Entry 6JYL (electron microscopy, 3.37 A resolution); this record covers chains H and I of the 11 polymer chains in the assembly.

Chain H:
Protein: Histone H2B 1.1
From: Xenopus laevis
UniProt: P02281 (H2B11_XENLA); residues 1-122 here correspond to UniProt positions 5-126 (UniProt number = residue number + 4)
Chain sequence (122 residues; numbered 1 to 122; the number before each row is that of its first residue):
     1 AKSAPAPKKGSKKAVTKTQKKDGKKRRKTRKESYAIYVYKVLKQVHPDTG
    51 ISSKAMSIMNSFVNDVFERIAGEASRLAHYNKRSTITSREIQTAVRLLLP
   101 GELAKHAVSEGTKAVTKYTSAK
Disordered / not traced: 1-28, 122
Differences from the reference sequence: conflict Thr29 (Ser33 in P02281)
Curated features (UniProtKB/Swiss-Prot):
  - modified residue: Lys2 (N6-acetyllysine), Lys9 (N6-acetyllysine), Ser11 (Phosphoserine), Lys12 (N6-acetyllysine), Lys17 (N6-acetyllysine)
  - glycosylation: Ser109 (O-linked (GlcNAc) serine)
  - cross-link: Lys117 (Glycyl lysine isopeptide (Lys-Gly) (interchain with G-Cter in ubiquitin))

Chain I:
Molecule: 167-nt DNA strand
From: Escherichia coli K-12
Sequence (167 nucleotides; numbered 1 to 167; the number before each row is that of its first residue):
     1 CTCGAGAATCCCGGTGCCGAGGCCGCTCAATTGGTCGTAGACAGCTCTAG
    51 CACCGCTTAAACGCACGTACGCGCTGTCCCCCGCGTTTTAACCGCCAAGG
   101 GGATTACTCCCTAGTCTCCAGGCACGTGTCAGATATATACATCCGATAGC
   151 TTGTCGAGAAGTACTAG
Disordered / not traced: 1, 148-167

Interface between chain H and chain I:
Contacting residue pairs - 15 pairs, chain H then chain I:
  Thr29(H) - DT104(I)  hydrogen bond to the phosphate
  Arg30(H) - DC28(I)  sugar contact
  Tyr39(H) - DG21(I)  hydrogen bond to the phosphate
  Tyr39(H) - DG22(I)  hydrogen bond to the phosphate
  Gly50(H) - DG21(I)  phosphate contact
  Ile51(H) - DA20(I)  sugar contact
  Ile51(H) - DG21(I)  hydrogen bond to the phosphate
  Ser52(H) - DA20(I)  sugar contact
  Ser53(H) - DA20(I)  phosphate contact
  Arg83(H) - DG40(I)  phosphate contact
  Arg83(H) - DA41(I)  salt bridge to the phosphate
  Ser84(H) - DA39(I)  hydrogen bond to the phosphate
  Ser84(H) - DG40(I)  hydrogen bond to the phosphate
  Thr85(H) - DA39(I)  phosphate contact
  Thr85(H) - DG40(I)  hydrogen bond to the phosphate
Interface residues without a listed pair, chain H (11 interface residues in all): Lys82
Interface residues without a listed pair, chain I (9 interface residues in all): DT27

In short:
Chain H and chain I form an interface of 11 and 9 residues respectively; the contacts include 7 hydrogen bonds
and 1 salt bridge. Polar pairs include Thr29(H)-DT104(I), Tyr39(H)-DG21(I) and Tyr39(H)-DG22(I).
Here chain H is Histone H2B 1.1 (Xenopus laevis) and chain I is a 167-nt DNA strand (Escherichia coli K-12).
Entry 6JYL (The crosslinked complex of ISWI-nucleosome in the ADP.BeF-bound state) was determined by electron
microscopy together with 6K1P and 6IRO from the same study.
